PDB entry 6XZD | electron microscopy, 3.40 A resolution | chains IN1 and AP1 of the 7 polymer chains in the assembly

Chain IN1:
Molecule: 47-nt RNA strand
Sequence (47 nucleotides; each row starts with the number of its first residue):
     1 AGUAGAAACA AGGGUAUUUU UCUUUACUAG UCUACCCUGC UUUUGCU
Unresolved in the structure: 15-34, 41-47

Chain AP1:
Name: Polymerase acidic protein
Organism: Influenza C virus (strain C/Johannesburg/1/1966)
Notes: EC 3.1.-.-
UniProtKB: Q9IMP5 (PA_INCJH); residue numbers follow UniProt; this construct covers 1-709
Chain sequence (709 residues; each row starts with the number of its first residue):
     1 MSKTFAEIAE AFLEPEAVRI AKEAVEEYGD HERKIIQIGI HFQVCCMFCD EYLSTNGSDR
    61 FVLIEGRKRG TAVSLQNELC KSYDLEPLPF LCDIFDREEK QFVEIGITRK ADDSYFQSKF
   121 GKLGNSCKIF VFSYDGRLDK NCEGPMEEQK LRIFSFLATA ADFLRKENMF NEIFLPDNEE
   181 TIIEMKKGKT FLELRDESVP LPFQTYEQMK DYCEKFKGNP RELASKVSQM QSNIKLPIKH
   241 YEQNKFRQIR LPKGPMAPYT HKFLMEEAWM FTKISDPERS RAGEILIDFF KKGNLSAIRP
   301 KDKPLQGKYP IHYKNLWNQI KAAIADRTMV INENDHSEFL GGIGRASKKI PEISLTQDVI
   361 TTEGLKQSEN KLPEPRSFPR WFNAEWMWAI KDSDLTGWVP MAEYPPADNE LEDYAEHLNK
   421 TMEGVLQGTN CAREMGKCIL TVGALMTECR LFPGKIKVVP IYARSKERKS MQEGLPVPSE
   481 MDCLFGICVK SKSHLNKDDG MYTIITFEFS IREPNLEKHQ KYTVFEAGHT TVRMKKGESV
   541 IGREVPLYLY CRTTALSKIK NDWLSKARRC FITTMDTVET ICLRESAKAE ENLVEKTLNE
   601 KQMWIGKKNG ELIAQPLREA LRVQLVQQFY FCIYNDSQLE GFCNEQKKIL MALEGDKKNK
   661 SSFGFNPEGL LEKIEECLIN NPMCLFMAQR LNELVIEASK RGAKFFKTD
Unresolved in the structure: 1, 533-542, 708-709
Curated features (UniProtKB/Swiss-Prot):
  - motif: Arg-109 to Gly-124 (Nuclear localization signal 1 (NLS1)), Lys-166 to Ser-228 (Nuclear localization signal 2 (NLS2))
  - binding site (Mn(2+)): His-41, Glu-65, Asp-93, Glu-104, Ile-105

How chain IN1 and chain AP1 interact:
Contacting residue pairs (35; chain IN1 residue first):
  A1(IN1) / Tyr-309(AP1)  sugar contact
  A1(IN1) / Phe-339(AP1)  sugar contact
  A1(IN1) / Leu-340(AP1)  base contact
  A1(IN1) / Gly-342(AP1)  base contact
  A1(IN1) / Arg-345(AP1)  hydrogen bond to the base
  A1(IN1) / Thr-503(AP1)  base contact
  G2(IN1) / Thr-553(AP1)  phosphate contact
  G2(IN1) / Thr-554(AP1)  sugar contact
  U3(IN1) / Met-501(AP1)  hydrogen bond to the sugar
  U3(IN1) / Lys-521(AP1)  salt bridge to the phosphate
  U3(IN1) / Arg-552(AP1)  salt bridge to the phosphate
  A4(IN1) / Met-501(AP1)  sugar contact
  G5(IN1) / Lys-371(AP1)  base contact
  G5(IN1) / Pro-373(AP1)  base contact
  G5(IN1) / Asp-636(AP1)  phosphate contact
  G5(IN1) / Ser-637(AP1)  phosphate contact
  A6(IN1) / Pro-373(AP1)  base contact
  A7(IN1) / Asn-370(AP1)  hydrogen bond to the phosphate
  C9(IN1) / Met-501(AP1)  sugar contact
  A10(IN1) / Gly-342(AP1)  hydrogen bond to the sugar
  A10(IN1) / Ile-343(AP1)  phosphate contact
  A10(IN1) / Arg-345(AP1)  base contact
  A10(IN1) / Ala-346(AP1)  sugar contact
  A10(IN1) / Ser-347(AP1)  base contact
  A11(IN1) / Ile-343(AP1)  phosphate contact
  A11(IN1) / Ala-346(AP1)  phosphate contact
  A11(IN1) / His-494(AP1)  stacking on the base
  A11(IN1) / Asn-496(AP1)  sugar contact
  G39(IN1) / Arg-450(AP1)  sugar contact
  G39(IN1) / Pro-453(AP1)  base contact
  G39(IN1) / His-494(AP1)  hydrogen bond to the base
  G39(IN1) / Leu-495(AP1)  hydrogen bond to the sugar
  G39(IN1) / Asn-496(AP1)  base contact
  C40(IN1) / Asn-496(AP1)  sugar contact
  C40(IN1) / Lys-558(AP1)  salt bridge to the phosphate
Other interface residues (no listed pair), chain AP1 (32 interface residues in all): Lys-262, Lys-308, Gly-341, Gly-344, Leu-372, Gly-500, Ala-555

Overview:
12 residues of chain IN1 face 32 of chain AP1 across their interface, with 6 hydrogen bonds, 3 salt bridges
and 1 aromatic stacking contact. Polar pairs include A1(IN1)/Arg-345(AP1), G39(IN1)/His-494(AP1) and
U3(IN1)/Met-501(AP1). Curated annotation (UniProt) lists 5 Mn2+-binding residues on chain AP1.
Chain IN1 is a 47-nt RNA strand and chain AP1 is Polymerase acidic protein (Influenza C virus (strain
C/Johannesburg/1/1966)); the structure, Influenza C virus polymerase complex without chicken ANP32A - Subclass
2, was determined by electron microscopy together with 6XZG, 6XZP, 6XZQ, 6XZR and 6Y0C from the same study.
